Entry 7QIS (X-ray diffraction, 1.83 A resolution); this record covers chains D and H of the 8 polymer chains in the assembly.

== Chain D (and H) ==
Name: Pancreatic trypsin inhibitor
Notes: chain H of this document is another copy of the same molecule, construct and numbering; everything in this record applies to it too
Reference sequence: P00974 (BPT1_BOVIN); residues 1-58 here correspond to UniProt positions 36-93 (UniProt number = residue number + 35)
Sequence (58 residues; each row starts with the number of its first residue):
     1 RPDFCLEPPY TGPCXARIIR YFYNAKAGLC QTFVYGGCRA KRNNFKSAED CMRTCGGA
Cystine bridges: Cys-5/Cys-55, Cys-14/Cys-38, Cys-30/Cys-51
Modified / non-standard residues: OBF ((2S)-2-amino-4,4-difluorobutanoic acid) at position 15
Construct notes: engineered mutation OBF_15 (Lys50 in P00974)

== How chain D and chain H interact ==
Pairs across the interface (14):
  Arg-17(D) / Ala-27(H)
  Arg-17(D) / Gly-28(H)
  Ile-19(D) / Leu-29(H)  hydrophobic
  Tyr-21(D) / Tyr-21(H)
  Tyr-21(D) / Ala-48(H)
  Ala-27(D) / Arg-17(H)  hydrogen bond (backbone-side chain)
  Gly-28(D) / Arg-17(H)
  Leu-29(D) / Ile-19(H)  hydrophobic
  Cys-30(D) / Thr-32(H)  hydrogen bond (backbone-side chain)
  Gln-31(D) / Gln-31(H)
  Gln-31(D) / Thr-32(H)  hydrogen bond (side chain-backbone)
  Thr-32(D) / Cys-30(H)  hydrogen bond (side chain-backbone)
  Thr-32(D) / Gln-31(H)  hydrogen bond (backbone-side chain)
  Ala-48(D) / Tyr-21(H)
Interface residues without a listed pair, chain D (12 interface residues in all): Val-34, Met-52
Interface residues without a listed pair, chain H (11 interface residues in all): Val-34

== Overview ==
12 residues of chain D face 11 of chain H across their interface; the contacts include 5 hydrogen bonds. Polar
contacts include Ala-27(D)/Arg-17(H), Cys-30(D)/Thr-32(H) and Gln-31(D)/Thr-32(H).
Both chains are Pancreatic trypsin inhibitor. Entry 7QIS (CRYSTAL STRUCTURE OF THE P1 difluoroethylglycine
(DfeGly) BPTI MUTANT- BOVINE CHYMOTRYPSIN COMPLEX) was determined by X-ray diffraction together with 7QIQ and
7QIT from the same study.
